PDB entry 6RAW | electron microscopy, 3.70 A resolution | chains H and N of the 13 polymer chains in the assembly

== Chain H ==
Name: IP07275p
Organism: Drosophila melanogaster
UniProtKB: Q9W0I7 (Q9W0I7_DROME); residue numbers follow UniProt; this construct covers 1-202
Chain sequence (202 residues; row label = number of the first residue in the row):
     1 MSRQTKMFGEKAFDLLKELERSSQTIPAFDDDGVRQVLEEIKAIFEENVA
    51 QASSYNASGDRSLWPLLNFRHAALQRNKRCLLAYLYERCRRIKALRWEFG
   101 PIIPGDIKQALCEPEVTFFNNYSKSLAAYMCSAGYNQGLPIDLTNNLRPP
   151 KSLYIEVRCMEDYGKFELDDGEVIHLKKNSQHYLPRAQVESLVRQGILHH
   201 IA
Not modelled in the structure: 1-6, 202

== Chain N ==
Name: DNA replication complex GINS protein SLD5
Organism: Drosophila melanogaster
UniProtKB: Q9VBI1 (Q9VBI1_DROME); residue numbers follow UniProt; this construct covers 1-228
Chain sequence (228 residues; numbered 1 to 228; the number before each row is that of its first residue):
     1 MSDVEDVPETQLEIDVSDGAGLEDEDDDDMEQITAQKVLEIIETAWINEM
    51 CAPEILPSQTDMLELMVSQVAHMEEQMRDLDKNDFRAVVHSMELERVRYI
   101 MASYLRCRLQKIETFTQHILNQEESREPDDKRLSPEETKFAQEFASNVDE
   151 YFHKVATQYMPNQQRGEAEQRIVTPNLMSHVFLKANVAVPAVIVGVDDEE
   201 VDMAAGSQHIIPYQLVADLIQNNQAQLI
Not modelled in the structure: 1-20, 164-168

== How chain H and chain N interact ==
Contacting residue pairs - 31 pairs, chain H then chain N:
  Val34(H) with Lys154(N)
  Arg35(H) with Lys154(N)
  Leu38(H) with Val155(N), hydrophobic
  Ile41(H) with Val155(N)
  Lys42(H) with Gln158(N), hydrogen bond; Tyr159(N)
  Phe45(H) with Tyr159(N), hydrophobic
  Leu81(H) with Val155(N), hydrophobic
  Tyr84(H) with Tyr151(N)
  Leu85(H) with Tyr151(N), hydrophobic
  Arg90(H) with Glu113(N), salt bridge
  Lys93(H) with Glu113(N), salt bridge
  Cys112(H) with Tyr151(N)
  Pro114(H) with Tyr151(N); Lys154(N)
  Glu115(H) with Tyr151(N)
  Thr117(H) with Asn147(N), hydrogen bond (backbone-side chain)
  Phe118(H) with Asn147(N)
  Asn121(H) with Glu143(N); Asn147(N)
  Tyr122(H) with Glu113(N), hydrogen bond
  Lys124(H) with Glu143(N)
  Ser125(H) with Phe140(N)
  Tyr129(H) with Leu105(N), hydrophobic
  Ser132(H) with Leu63(N); Glu136(N), hydrogen bond
  Gly134(H) with Val67(N)
  Tyr135(H) with Val67(N), hydrophobic
  Asn136(H) with Leu63(N); Glu64(N), hydrogen bond
  Ile141(H) with Arg98(N)
Other interface residues (no listed pair), chain H (32 interface residues in all): Asn77, Lys78, Cys89, Trp97, Ala133, Thr144
Other interface residues (no listed pair), chain N (24 interface residues in all): Ala102, Arg106, Leu109, Phe144, Val148, Glu150, Phe152, Ala156, Met160

== Overview ==
The interface between chain H and chain N involves 32 residues on one side and 24 on the other; the contacts
include 5 hydrogen bonds and 2 salt bridges. Polar contacts include Arg90(H)-Glu113(N), Lys93(H)-Glu113(N) and
Lys42(H)-Gln158(N).
Here chain H is IP07275p and chain N is DNA replication complex GINS protein SLD5, both from Drosophila
melanogaster. Entry 6RAW (D. melanogaster CMG-DNA, State 1A) was determined by electron microscopy (same
publication as 6RAZ, 6RAX and 6RAY).
